Entry 7NCW (X-ray diffraction, 2.40 A resolution); this record covers chain A.

# Chain A
Protein: Glutaredoxin, CPYC type
Source organism: Chlamydomonas reinhardtii
UniProt: A8IYH1 (A8IYH1_CHLRE); residues 1-107 here = UniProt positions 1-107
Chain sequence (107 residues; each row starts with the number of its first residue):
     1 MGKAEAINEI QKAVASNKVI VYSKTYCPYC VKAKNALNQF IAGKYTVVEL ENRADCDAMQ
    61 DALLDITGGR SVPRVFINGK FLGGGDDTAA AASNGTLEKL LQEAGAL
Modified positions: Cys56 (S-hydroxycysteine; CSO)
Cystine bridges: Cys27-Cys30
Reported in the primary citation:
  - catalytic residues: Cys27
  - mutagenesis - C27S: abolished catalytic activity on roGFP2
  - mutagenesis - C56S: unchanged catalytic activity on roGFP2
  - mutagenesis - C30S: increased catalytic activity on roGFP2
  - mutagenesis - C30S: abolished binding to Fe-S cluster
  - mutagenesis - P28G: unchanged catalytic activity
  - mutagenesis - P28G: decreased catalytic activity on GSSG
  - mutagenesis - P28G: unchanged binding to [2Fe-2S]2+ cluster
  - mutagenesis - P28G: decreased catalytic activity on oxidation rate

# In short
The paper reports the catalytic residue Cys27; C27S abolishes catalytic activity on roGFP2; 4 substitutions
were tested in all.
Chain A is Glutaredoxin, CPYC type (Chlamydomonas reinhardtii); the structure, Crystal structure of oxidized
glutaredoxin 2 from Chlamydomonas reinhardtii, was determined by X-ray diffraction (same publication as 7NCV).
